PDB entry 1KQS | X-ray diffraction, 3.10 A resolution | chains 0 and O of the 32 polymer chains in the assembly

# Chain 0
Molecule: 23S RRNA
Organism: Haloarcula marismortui
Sequence (2922 nucleotides; numbered 2 to 2923; the number before each row is that of its first residue):
     2 UUGGCUACUAUGCCAGCUGGUGGAUUGCUCGGCUCAGGCGCUGAUGAAGG
    52 ACGUGCCAAGCUGCGAUAAGCCAUGGGGAGCCGCACGGAGGCGAAGAACC
   102 AUGGAUUUCCGAAUGAGAAUCUCUCUAACAAUUGCUUCGCGCAAUGAGGA
   152 ACCCCGAGAACUGAAACAUCUCAGUAUCGGGAGGAACAGAAAACGCAAUG
   202 UGAUGUCGUUAGUAACCGCGAGUGAACGCGAUACAGCCCAAACCGAAGCC
   252 CUCACGGGCAAUGUGGUGUCAGGGCUACCUCUCAUCAGCCGACCGUCUCG
   302 ACGAAGUCUCUUGGAACAGAGCGUGAUACAGGGUGACAACCCCGUACUCG
   352 AGACCAGUACGACGUGCGGUAGUGCCAGAGUAGCGGGGGUUGGAUAUCCC
   402 UCGCGAAUAACGCAGGCAUCGACUGCGAAGGCUAAACACAACCUGAGACC
   452 GAUAGUGAACAAGUAGUGUGAACGAACGCUGCAAAGUACCCUCAGAAGGG
   502 AGGCGAAAUAGAGCAUGAAAUCAGUUGGCGAUCGAGCGACAGGGCAUACA
   552 AGGUCCCUCGACGAAUGACCGACGCGCGAGCGUCCAGUAAGACUCACGGG
   602 AAGCCGAUGUUCUGUCGUACGUUUUGAAAAACGAGCCAGGGAGUGUGUCU
   652 GCAUGGCAAGUCUAACCGGAGUAUCCGGGGAGGCACAGGGAAACCGACAU
   702 GGCCGCAGGGCUUUGCCCGAGGGCCGCCGUCUUCAAGGGCGGGGAGCCAU
   752 GUGGACACGACCCGAAUCCGGACGAUCUACGCAUGGACAAGAUGAAGCGU
   802 GCCGAAAGGCACGUGGAAGUCUGUUAGAGUUGGUGUCCUACAAUACCCUC
   852 UCGUGAUCUAUGUGUAGGGGUGAAAGGCCCAUCGAGUCCGGCAACAGCUG
   902 GUUCCAAUCGAAACAUGUCGAAGCAUGACCUCCGCCGAGGUAGUCUGUGA
   952 GGUAGAGCGACCGAUUGGUGUGUCCGCCUCCGAGAGGAGUCGGCACACCU
  1002 GUCAAACUCCAAACUUACAGACGCCGUUUGACGCGGGGAUUCCGGUGCGC
  1052 GGGGUAAGCCUGUGUACCAGGAGGGGAACAACCCAGAGAUAGGUUAAGGU
  1102 CCCCAAGUGUGGAUUAAGUGUAAUCCUCUGAAGGUGGUCUCGAGCCCUAG
  1152 ACAGCCGGGAGGUGAGCUUAGAAGCAGCUACCCUCUAAGAAAAGCGUAAC
  1202 AGCUUACCGGCCGAGGUUUGAGGCGCCCAAAAUGAUCGGGACUCAAAUCC
  1252 ACCACCGAGACCUGUCCGUACCACUCAUACUGGUAAUCGAGUAGAUUGGC
  1302 GCUCUAAUUGGAUGGAAGUAGGGGUGAAAACUCCUAUGGACCGAUUAGUG
  1352 ACGAAAAUCCUGGCCAUAGUAGCAGCGAUAGUCGGGUGAGAACCCCGACG
  1402 GCCUAAUGGAUAAGGGUUCCUCAGCACUGCUGAUCAGCUGAGGGUUAGCC
  1452 GGUCCUAAGUCAUACCGCAACUCGACUAUGACGAAAUGGGAAACGGGUUA
  1502 AUAUUCCCGUGCCACUAUGCAGUGAAAGUUGACGCCCUGGGGUCGAUCAC
  1552 GCUGGGCAUUCGCCCAGUCGAACCGUCCAACUCCGUGGAAGCCGUAAUGG
  1602 CAGGAAGCGGACGAACGGCGGCAUAGGGAAACGUGAUUCAACCUGGGGCC
  1652 CAUGAAAAGACGAGCAUAGUGUCCGUACCGAGAACCGACACAGGUGUCCA
  1702 UGGCGGCGAAAGCCAAGGCCUGUCGGGAGCAACCAACGUUAGGGAAUUCG
  1752 GCAAGUUAGUCCCGUACCUUCGGAAGAAGGGAUGCCUGCUCCGGAACGGA
  1802 GCAGGUCGCAGUGACUCGGAAGCUCGGACUGUCUAGUAACAACAUAGGUG
  1852 ACCGCAAAUCCGCAAGGACUCGUACGGUCACUGAAUCCUGCCCAGUGCAG
  1902 GUAUCUGAACACCUCGUACAAGAGGACGAAGGACCUGUCAACGGCGGGGG
  1952 UAACUAUGACCCUCUUAAGGUAGCGUAGUACCUUGCCGCAUCAGUAGCGG
  2002 CUUGCAUGAAUGGAUUAACCAGAGCUUCACUGUCCCAACGUUGGGCCCGG
  2052 UGAACUGUACAUUCCAGUGCGGAGUCUGGAGACACCCAGGGGGAAGCGAA
  2102 GACCCUAUGGAGCUUUACUGCAGGCUGUCGCUGAGACGUGGUCGCCGAUG
  2152 UGCAGCAUAGGUAGGAGACACUACACAGGUACCCGCGCUAGCGGGCCACC
  2202 GAGUCAACAGUGAAAUACUACCCGUCGGUGACUGCGACUCUCACUCCGGG
  2252 AGGAGGACACCGAUAGCCGGGCAGUUUGACUGGGGCGGUACGCGCUCGAA
  2302 AAGAUAUCGAGCGCGCCCUAUGGCUAUCUCAGCCGGGACAGAGACCCGGC
  2352 GAAGAGUGCAAGAGCAAAAGAUAGCUUGACAGUGUUCUUCCCAACGAGGA
  2402 ACGCUGACGCGAAAGCGUGGUCUAGCGAACCAAUUAGCCUGCUUGAUGCG
  2452 GGCAAUUGAUGACAGAAAAGCUACCCUAGGGAUAACAGAGUCGUCACUCG
  2502 CAAGAGCACAUAUCGACCGAGUGGCUUGCUACCUCGAUGUCGGUUCCCUC
  2552 CAUCCUGCCCGUGCAGAAGCGGGCAAGGGUGAGGUUGUUCGCCUAUUAAA
  2602 GGAGGUCGUGAGCUGGGUUUAGACCGUCGUGAGACAGGUCGGCUGCUAUC
  2652 UACUGGGUGUGUAAUGGUGUCUGACAAGAACGACCGUAUAGUACGAGAGG
  2702 AACUACGGUUGGUGGCCACUGGUGUACCGGUUGUUCGAGAGAGCACGUGC
  2752 CGGGUAGCCACGCCACACGGGGUAAGAGCUGAACGCAUCUAAGCUCGAAA
  2802 CCCACUUGGAAAAGAGACACCGCCGAGGUCCCGCGUACAAGACGCGGUCG
  2852 AUAGACUCGGGGUGUGCGCGUCGAGGUAACGAGACGUUAAGCCCACGAGC
  2902 ACUAACAGACCAAAGCCAUCAU
Unresolved in the structure: 2-9, 126-127, 715, 971-998, 1560, 1952-1963, 2137-2236, 2339-2343, 2665-2666, 2915-2923
Sequence notes: conflict C560 (U3155 in 3377779)
Bound ions: Mg2+ site 1 near G28 (its only coordinating residue here); Na+ site 1: C40, G41; Na+ site 2: G56, A59, G61; Na+ site 3 near U108 (its only coordinating residue here); Mg2+ site 2 near U115 (its only coordinating residue here); Na+ site 4: C141, G142; Na+ site 5 near U146 (its only coordinating residue here); Mg2+ site 3: C162, U2276; K+ site 1: C162, U163, U172; Mg2+ site 4: A165, A167, C168; Na+ site 6: A165, A166; Mg2+ site 5: A166, G219; 63 more Na+ sites not listed; 98 more Mg2+ sites not listed; 1 more K+ sites not listed
Ligand contacts: 6-aminohexanoic acid / biotin / phenylalaninal / puromycin-5'-monophosphate: G2099, A2100, G2102, A2103, C2104, A2486, C2487, A2538, G2540, U2541, C2542, G2588, C2608, G2618, U2619, U2620, U2645, G2646

# Chain O
Molecule: Ribosomal protein L19E
Organism: Haloarcula marismortui
UniProt: P14119 (RL19_HALMA); residues 1-148 here = UniProt positions 1-148
Chain sequence (148 residues; row label = number of the first residue in the row):
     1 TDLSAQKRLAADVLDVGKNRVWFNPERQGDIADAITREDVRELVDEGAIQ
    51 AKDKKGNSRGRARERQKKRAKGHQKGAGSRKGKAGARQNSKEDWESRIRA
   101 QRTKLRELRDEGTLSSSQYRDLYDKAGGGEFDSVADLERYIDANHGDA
Unresolved in the structure: 144-148
Sequence notes: conflict Lys71 (Tyr in P14119)

# Interface between chain 0 and chain O
Contacting residue pairs - 178 pairs, chain 0 then chain O:
  G792(0) - Ala86(O)  phosphate contact
  A793(0) - Lys83(O)  sugar contact
  A793(0) - Gly85(O)  phosphate contact
  A793(0) - Ala86(O)  hydrogen bond to the phosphate
  G800(0) - Gly127(O)  sugar contact
  G800(0) - Gly128(O)  hydrogen bond to the base
  U801(0) - Asp124(O)  sugar contact
  U801(0) - Lys125(O)  phosphate contact
  U801(0) - Gly128(O)  sugar contact
  U801(0) - Glu130(O)  hydrogen bond to the sugar
  G802(0) - Lys125(O)  phosphate contact
  G802(0) - Glu130(O)  sugar contact
  G814(0) - Trp94(O)  sugar contact
  U815(0) - Trp94(O)  sugar contact
  G816(0) - Lys91(O)  salt bridge to the phosphate
  G817(0) - Lys91(O)  salt bridge to the phosphate
  G1386(0) - Gln28(O)  base contact
  G1387(0) - Thr1(O)  hydrogen bond to the sugar
  G1387(0) - Gln28(O)  hydrogen bond to the sugar
  U1388(0) - Thr1(O)  hydrogen bond to the sugar
  C1395(0) - Asp2(O)  sugar contact
  C1396(0) - Thr1(O)  sugar contact
  C1396(0) - Asp2(O)  sugar contact
  C1396(0) - Leu3(O)  hydrogen bond to the sugar
  C1397(0) - Leu3(O)  sugar contact
  C1397(0) - Lys7(O)  salt bridge to the phosphate
  C1397(0) - Phe23(O)  hydrogen bond to the sugar
  C1397(0) - Pro25(O)  sugar contact
  C1397(0) - Gln28(O)  sugar contact
  G1398(0) - Lys7(O)  salt bridge to the phosphate
  G1398(0) - Val21(O)  phosphate contact
  G1398(0) - Trp22(O)  hydrogen bond to the phosphate
  G1398(0) - Phe23(O)  hydrogen bond to the phosphate
  G1398(0) - Pro25(O)  sugar contact
  A1399(0) - Trp22(O)  phosphate contact
  A1399(0) - Lys52(O)  salt bridge to the phosphate
  U1422(0) - Ala5(O)  phosphate contact
  U1499(0) - Arg41(O)  salt bridge to the phosphate
  U1500(0) - Arg37(O)  hydrogen bond to the base
  U1500(0) - Arg41(O)  salt bridge to the phosphate
  A1501(0) - Arg8(O)  hydrogen bond to the phosphate
  A1501(0) - Leu9(O)  phosphate contact
  A1501(0) - Ile35(O)  sugar contact
  A1501(0) - Thr36(O)  phosphate contact
  A1501(0) - Arg37(O)  hydrogen bond to the phosphate
  A1502(0) - Arg8(O)  salt bridge to the phosphate
  A1502(0) - Leu9(O)  phosphate contact
  A1502(0) - Arg37(O)  salt bridge to the phosphate
  G1540(0) - Glu95(O)  sugar contact
  G1540(0) - Arg99(O)  hydrogen bond to the phosphate
  G1541(0) - Arg99(O)  salt bridge to the phosphate
  U1548(0) - Arg59(O)  salt bridge to the phosphate
  C1549(0) - Arg59(O)  salt bridge to the phosphate
  C1549(0) - Arg63(O)  salt bridge to the phosphate
  C1549(0) - Gln66(O)  sugar contact
  C1565(0) - Ser58(O)  hydrogen bond to the sugar
  C1565(0) - Arg59(O)  phosphate contact
  C1565(0) - Gly60(O)  phosphate contact
  C1565(0) - Arg63(O)  salt bridge to the phosphate
  C1566(0) - Gly56(O)  phosphate contact
  C1566(0) - Asn57(O)  phosphate contact
  C1566(0) - Ser58(O)  phosphate contact
  C1566(0) - Arg59(O)  hydrogen bond to the phosphate
  C1566(0) - Arg63(O)  salt bridge to the phosphate
  C1593(0) - Ser116(O)  sugar contact
  C1593(0) - Ser117(O)  phosphate contact
  C1593(0) - Arg120(O)  base contact
  C1594(0) - Arg109(O)  salt bridge to the phosphate
  C1594(0) - Ser116(O)  phosphate contact
  C1594(0) - Tyr119(O)  phosphate contact
  C1594(0) - Arg120(O)  salt bridge to the phosphate
  G1595(0) - Arg109(O)  salt bridge to the phosphate
  G1595(0) - Tyr119(O)  hydrogen bond to the phosphate
  G1595(0) - Arg120(O)  salt bridge to the phosphate
  G1595(0) - Tyr123(O)  base contact
  G1595(0) - Asp124(O)  base contact
  U1596(0) - Arg102(O)  base contact
  U1596(0) - Arg106(O)  salt bridge to the phosphate
  U1596(0) - Tyr123(O)  hydrogen bond to the phosphate
  A1597(0) - Lys91(O)  hydrogen bond to the base
  A1597(0) - Trp94(O)  hydrogen bond to the sugar
  A1597(0) - Glu95(O)  sugar contact
  A1597(0) - Ile98(O)  sugar contact
  A1597(0) - Arg99(O)  salt bridge to the phosphate
  A1597(0) - Arg102(O)  salt bridge to the phosphate
  A1598(0) - Trp94(O)  phosphate contact
  A1598(0) - Arg102(O)  salt bridge to the phosphate
  G1703(0) - Asn57(O)  base contact
  G1704(0) - Asn57(O)  hydrogen bond to the base
  G1704(0) - Arg59(O)  hydrogen bond to the phosphate
  C1705(0) - Arg59(O)  salt bridge to the phosphate
  C1705(0) - Arg65(O)  hydrogen bond to the phosphate
  G1706(0) - Arg65(O)  salt bridge to the phosphate
  G1706(0) - Arg69(O)  salt bridge to the phosphate
  G1707(0) - Arg69(O)  salt bridge to the phosphate
  G1707(0) - Lys81(O)  phosphate contact
  G1707(0) - Gly82(O)  phosphate contact
  C1708(0) - Arg80(O)  phosphate contact
  C1708(0) - Lys81(O)  hydrogen bond to the phosphate
  C1708(0) - Gly82(O)  hydrogen bond to the phosphate
  C1708(0) - Ala86(O)  sugar contact
  C1708(0) - Arg87(O)  salt bridge to the phosphate
  C1715(0) - Lys55(O)  hydrogen bond to the sugar
  C1715(0) - Asn57(O)  hydrogen bond to the base
  A1716(0) - Lys55(O)  hydrogen bond to the sugar
  A1716(0) - Gly56(O)  sugar contact
  A1716(0) - Asn57(O)  sugar contact
  A1717(0) - Lys54(O)  phosphate contact
  A1717(0) - Lys55(O)  hydrogen bond to the phosphate
  G1718(0) - Val16(O)  phosphate contact
  G1718(0) - Gly17(O)  hydrogen bond to the phosphate
  G1718(0) - Arg20(O)  salt bridge to the phosphate
  G1719(0) - Gly17(O)  phosphate contact
  G1719(0) - Lys18(O)  hydrogen bond to the phosphate
  G1719(0) - Asn19(O)  hydrogen bond to the phosphate
  C1720(0) - Asn19(O)  hydrogen bond to the phosphate
  G1760(0) - Ala77(O)  hydrogen bond to the base
  G1760(0) - Arg80(O)  hydrogen bond to the base
  G1760(0) - Lys81(O)  hydrogen bond to the sugar
  U1761(0) - Ala77(O)  base contact
  U1761(0) - Arg80(O)  sugar contact
  U1761(0) - Lys81(O)  sugar contact
  U1761(0) - Gly82(O)  sugar contact
  U1761(0) - Lys83(O)  sugar contact
  U1761(0) - Ala84(O)  phosphate contact
  C1762(0) - Lys83(O)  salt bridge to the phosphate
  C1762(0) - Ala84(O)  hydrogen bond to the phosphate
  U1784(0) - Ala77(O)  base contact
  U1784(0) - Gly78(O)  hydrogen bond to the phosphate
  G1785(0) - Gly76(O)  phosphate contact
  G1785(0) - Ala77(O)  phosphate contact
  G1785(0) - Gly78(O)  hydrogen bond to the phosphate
  G1785(0) - Ser79(O)  phosphate contact
  C1786(0) - Gln74(O)  phosphate contact
  C1786(0) - Ser79(O)  phosphate contact
  C1787(0) - Lys68(O)  salt bridge to the phosphate
  C1787(0) - Gln74(O)  hydrogen bond to the phosphate
  U1788(0) - Lys68(O)  phosphate contact
  U1788(0) - His73(O)  base contact
  G1789(0) - Lys71(O)  base contact
  G1789(0) - His73(O)  base contact
  C1790(0) - Lys71(O)  salt bridge to the phosphate
  C1790(0) - Gly72(O)  base contact
  C1793(0) - Arg97(O)  sugar contact
  C1793(0) - Ser133(O)  phosphate contact
  C1793(0) - Ala135(O)  phosphate contact
  G1794(0) - Ser96(O)  hydrogen bond to the sugar
  G1794(0) - Ala100(O)  phosphate contact
  G1794(0) - Ser133(O)  phosphate contact
  G1794(0) - Val134(O)  hydrogen bond to the phosphate
  G1795(0) - Ala100(O)  phosphate contact
  A1796(0) - Ser96(O)  base contact
  C1798(0) - Gln66(O)  sugar contact
  C1798(0) - Ala70(O)  phosphate contact
  G1799(0) - Arg87(O)  sugar contact
  G1799(0) - Gln88(O)  base contact
  G1800(0) - Lys75(O)  salt bridge to the phosphate
  G1800(0) - Arg87(O)  salt bridge to the phosphate
  G1800(0) - Gln88(O)  sugar contact
  A1801(0) - Arg80(O)  salt bridge to the phosphate
  A1801(0) - Arg87(O)  salt bridge to the phosphate
  G1802(0) - Gly72(O)  base contact
  G1802(0) - Arg80(O)  salt bridge to the phosphate
  U1813(0) - Gly78(O)  phosphate contact
  U1813(0) - Lys81(O)  sugar contact
  U1817(0) - Lys81(O)  hydrogen bond to the base
  U2735(0) - Arg65(O)  salt bridge to the phosphate
  U2736(0) - Lys55(O)  hydrogen bond to the phosphate
  U2736(0) - Asn57(O)  sugar contact
  U2736(0) - Arg61(O)  salt bridge to the phosphate
  C2737(0) - Lys55(O)  salt bridge to the phosphate
  C2737(0) - Gly56(O)  phosphate contact
  C2737(0) - Asn57(O)  phosphate contact
  C2737(0) - Ser58(O)  hydrogen bond to the phosphate
  C2737(0) - Arg61(O)  salt bridge to the phosphate
  G2738(0) - Ser58(O)  sugar contact
  G2738(0) - Arg61(O)  hydrogen bond to the phosphate
  A2739(0) - Arg61(O)  salt bridge to the phosphate
Also at the interface, not in a pair above, chain 0 (79 interface residues in all): C1421, C1423, C1436, U1539, G1556, A1567, A1783
Also at the interface, not in a pair above, chain O (85 interface residues in all): Ser4, Asn24, Glu38, Asp53, Ala62, Asp93, Gly129

# Overview
79 residues of chain 0 face 85 of chain O across their interface, with 46 hydrogen bonds and 42 salt bridges.
Among the polar pairs are G800(0)-Gly128(O), U1500(0)-Arg37(O) and A1597(0)-Lys91(O). Chain 0 binds
6-aminohexanoic acid / biotin / phenylalaninal / puromycin-5'-monophosphate.
Here chain 0 is 23S RRNA and chain O is Ribosomal protein L19E, both from Haloarcula marismortui. Entry 1KQS
(The Haloarcula marismortui 50S Complexed with a Pretranslocational Intermediate in Protein Synthesis) was
determined by X-ray diffraction.
